PDB entry 2R8H | X-ray diffraction, 2.48 A resolution | chains T and A of the 3 polymer chains in the assembly

Chain T:
Molecule: 18-nt DNA strand
Sequence (18 nucleotides; numbered 601 to 618; the number before each row is that of its first residue):
   601 TCACXGAATC CTTCCCCC
Modified residues: P (2'-deoxy-N1,N2-propano guanosine monophosphate) at position 605

Chain A:
Protein: DNA polymerase IV
From: Sulfolobus solfataricus
Notes: EC 2.7.7.7; engineered mutation(s): R332A
UniProtKB: Q97W02 (DPO42_SULSO); residues 1-352 here = UniProt positions 1-352
Sequence (352 residues; row label = number of the first residue in the row):
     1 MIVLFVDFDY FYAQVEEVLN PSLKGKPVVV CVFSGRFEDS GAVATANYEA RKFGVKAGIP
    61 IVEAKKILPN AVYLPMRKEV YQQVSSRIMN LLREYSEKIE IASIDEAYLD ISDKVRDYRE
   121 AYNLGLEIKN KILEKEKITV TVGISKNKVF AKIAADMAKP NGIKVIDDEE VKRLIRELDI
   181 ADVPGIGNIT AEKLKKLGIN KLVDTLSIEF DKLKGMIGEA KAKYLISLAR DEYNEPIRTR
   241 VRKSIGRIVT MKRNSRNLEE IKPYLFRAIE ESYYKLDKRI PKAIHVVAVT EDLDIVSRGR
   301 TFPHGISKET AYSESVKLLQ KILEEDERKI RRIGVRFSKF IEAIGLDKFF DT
Unresolved in the structure: 342-352
UniProt features mapped onto this chain:
  - active site: Glu106
  - binding site (Mg(2+)): Asp7, Asp105
  - site: Tyr12 (Substrate discrimination)
Ion coordination: Ca2+ site 1: Asp7, Glu106 (together with 2'-deoxyguanosine-5'-triphosphate); Ca2+ site 2: Asp7, Phe8, Asp105 (together with 2'-deoxyguanosine-5'-triphosphate); Ca2+ site 3: Ala181, Ile186
Ligand contacts: 2'-deoxyguanosine-5'-triphosphate (DGT): Asp7, Phe8, Asp9, Tyr10, Phe11, Tyr12, Val32, Val43, Ala44, Thr45, Tyr48, Arg51, Ala57, Gly58, Met76, Ile104, Asp105, Lys159
From the paper describing this entry:
  - Ca2+ coordination: Asp7, Ala181
  - catalytic residues: Asp7, Asp105, Glu106

How chain T and chain A interact:
Contacting residue pairs (37; chain T residue first):
  DC602(T) with Pro60(A), base contact; Glu63(A), base contact; Arg331(A), salt bridge to the phosphate
  DA603(T) with Phe37(A), phosphate contact; Ser40(A), phosphate contact; Gly41(A), hydrogen bond to the phosphate; Gly58(A), base contact; Pro60(A), sugar contact; Arg331(A), salt bridge to the phosphate
  DC604(T) with Val32(A), phosphate contact; Ala42(A), sugar contact; Gly58(A), base contact; Thr250(A), sugar contact; Arg331(A), salt bridge to the phosphate; Arg332(A), phosphate contact
  P_605(T) with Val32(A), sugar contact; Arg247(A), salt bridge to the phosphate; Ile248(A), phosphate contact; Val249(A), phosphate contact; Thr250(A), hydrogen bond to the phosphate; Arg332(A), salt bridge to the phosphate
  DG606(T) with Lys78(A), sugar contact; Arg247(A), salt bridge to the phosphate; Ile248(A), hydrogen bond to the phosphate; Lys275(A), phosphate contact
  DA607(T) with Arg242(A), salt bridge to the phosphate; Ser244(A), sugar contact; Ile245(A), phosphate contact; Gly246(A), hydrogen bond to the phosphate; Lys275(A), salt bridge to the phosphate
  DA608(T) with Arg242(A), phosphate contact; Lys243(A), hydrogen bond to the phosphate; Ser244(A), hydrogen bond to the phosphate
  DC610(T) with Ala220(A), phosphate contact
  DC611(T) with Gly218(A), phosphate contact; Glu219(A), hydrogen bond to the phosphate; Ala220(A), hydrogen bond to the phosphate
Interface residues without a listed pair, chain T (11 interface residues in all): DT601, DT609
Interface residues without a listed pair, chain A (32 interface residues in all): Ser34, Arg36, Ile59, Met76, Lys221, Arg238, Val241, Leu293

Summary:
The interface between chain T and chain A involves 11 residues on one side and 32 on the other; the contacts
include 8 hydrogen bonds and 8 salt bridges. Polar contacts include DA603(T)-Gly41(A), P_605(T)-Thr250(A) and
DG606(T)-Ile248(A). Ligands of chain A: 2'-deoxyguanosine-5'-triphosphate. From the paper: catalytic residues
Asp7(A), Asp105(A) and Glu106(A); Ca2+ coordination by Asp7(A) and Ala181(A).
Here chain T is an 18-nt DNA strand and chain A is DNA polymerase IV (Sulfolobus solfataricus). Entry 2R8H
(Selectivity of Nucleoside Triphosphate Incorporation Opposite 1,N2-Propanodeoxyguanosine (PdG) by the
Sulfolobus solfataricus DNA Polymerase Dpo4 Polymerase) was determined by X-ray diffraction (same publication
as 2R8G and 2R8I).
